PDB entry 9N81 | electron microscopy, 2.80 A resolution | chains F and J of the 20 polymer chains in the assembly

Chain F:
Protein: DNA ligase 4
Source organism: Homo sapiens
Notes: EC 6.5.1.1
Reference sequence: P49917 (DNLI4_HUMAN); residues 1-911 here = UniProt positions 1-911
Amino-acid sequence (914 residues; row label = number of the first residue in the row; numbers below 1 keep their minus sign (Gly-2 is residue -2)):
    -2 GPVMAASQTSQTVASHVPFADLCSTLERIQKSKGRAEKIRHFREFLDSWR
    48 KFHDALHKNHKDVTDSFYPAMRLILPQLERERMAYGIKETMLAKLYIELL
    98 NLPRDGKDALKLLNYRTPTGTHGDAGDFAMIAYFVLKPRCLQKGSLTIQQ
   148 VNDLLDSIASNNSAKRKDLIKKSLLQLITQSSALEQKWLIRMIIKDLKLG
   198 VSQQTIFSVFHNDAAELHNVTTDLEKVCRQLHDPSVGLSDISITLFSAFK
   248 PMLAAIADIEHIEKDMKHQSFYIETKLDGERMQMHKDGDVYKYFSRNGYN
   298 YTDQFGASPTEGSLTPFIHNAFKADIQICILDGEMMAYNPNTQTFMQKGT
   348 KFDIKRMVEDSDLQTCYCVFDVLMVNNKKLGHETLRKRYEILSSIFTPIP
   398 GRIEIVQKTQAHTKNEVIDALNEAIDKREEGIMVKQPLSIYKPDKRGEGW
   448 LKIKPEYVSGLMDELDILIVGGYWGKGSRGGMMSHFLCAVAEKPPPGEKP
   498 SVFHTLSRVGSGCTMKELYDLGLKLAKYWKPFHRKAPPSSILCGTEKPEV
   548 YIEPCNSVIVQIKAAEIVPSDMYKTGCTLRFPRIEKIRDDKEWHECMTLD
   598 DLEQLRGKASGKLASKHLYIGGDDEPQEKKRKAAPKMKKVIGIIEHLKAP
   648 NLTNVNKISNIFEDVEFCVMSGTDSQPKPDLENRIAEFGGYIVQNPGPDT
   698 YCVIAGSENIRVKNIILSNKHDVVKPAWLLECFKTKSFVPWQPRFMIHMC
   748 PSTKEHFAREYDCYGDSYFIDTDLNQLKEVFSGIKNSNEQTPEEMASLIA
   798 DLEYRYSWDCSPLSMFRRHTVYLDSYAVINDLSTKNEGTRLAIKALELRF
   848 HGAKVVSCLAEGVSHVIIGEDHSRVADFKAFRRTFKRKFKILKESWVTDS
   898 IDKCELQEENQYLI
Unresolved in the structure: -2 to 7, 115-122, 346-361, 454-653, 911
Sequence notes: expression tag (-2 to 0)
Swiss-Prot annotation at these positions:
  - region: Leu610 to Asp620 (Required for catalytic activity)
  - active site: Lys273 (N6-AMP-lysine intermediate)
  - binding site (ATP): Glu271, Thr272, Lys273, Leu274, Arg278, Glu331, Lys345, Phe367, Glu427, Lys432, Lys449, Lys451
  - binding site (Mg(2+)): Glu331, Glu427
  - natural variant: Arg278 (R278H: In LIG4S and leukemia), Gln433 (deletion: In RSSCID), Gly469 (G469E: In LIG4S), Arg580 to Ile911 (deletion: In LIG4S), Leu774 (L774P: Found in a patient with microcephalic primordial dwarfism; uncertain significance), Arg814 to Ile911 (deletion: In LIG4S)

Chain J:
Molecule: 68-nt DNA strand
Sequence (68 nucleotides; numbered 1 to 68; the number before each row is that of its first residue):
     1 CGCGCCCAGCTTTCCCAGCTAATAAACTAAAAACATTCGTTCACGTGAGT
    51 TCCAGTACAAGTCTAGTC
Unresolved in the structure: 1-26

How chain F and chain J interact:
Residue-residue contacts (10; chain F residue first):
  Arg32(F) with DC58(J), sugar contact; DA59(J), salt bridge to the phosphate
  Lys195(F) with DA60(J), phosphate contact; DG61(J), salt bridge to the phosphate
  Leu196(F) with DA60(J), phosphate contact
  Gly197(F) with DA59(J), sugar contact; DA60(J), hydrogen bond to the phosphate
  Val198(F) with DA59(J), phosphate contact
  Ser199(F) with DA59(J), hydrogen bond to the phosphate
  Thr202(F) with DA59(J), hydrogen bond to the phosphate

Overview:
The interface between chain F and chain J involves 7 residues on one side and 4 on the other; the contacts
include 3 hydrogen bonds and 2 salt bridges. Among the polar pairs are Gly197(F)-DA60(J), Ser199(F)-DA59(J)
and Thr202(F)-DA59(J).
Here chain F is DNA ligase 4 (Homo sapiens) and chain J is a 68-nt DNA strand. Entry 9N81 (A gap-filling
complex with Pol mu engaged in the NHEJ Pathway) was determined by electron microscopy (same publication as
9CQ3, 9CQ6, 9CQC, 9N82 and 9N83).
